4IDF - chain A; structure by X-ray diffraction, 1.55 A resolution.

== Chain A ==
Molecule: Ripening-induced protein
From: Fragaria vesca
UniProtKB: O23939 (O23939_FRAVE); residues 2-321 here correspond to UniProt positions 17-336 (UniProt number = residue number + 15)
Amino-acid sequence (332 residues; numbered -10 to 321; the number before each row is that of its first residue; numbers below 1 keep their minus sign (Met-10 is residue -10)):
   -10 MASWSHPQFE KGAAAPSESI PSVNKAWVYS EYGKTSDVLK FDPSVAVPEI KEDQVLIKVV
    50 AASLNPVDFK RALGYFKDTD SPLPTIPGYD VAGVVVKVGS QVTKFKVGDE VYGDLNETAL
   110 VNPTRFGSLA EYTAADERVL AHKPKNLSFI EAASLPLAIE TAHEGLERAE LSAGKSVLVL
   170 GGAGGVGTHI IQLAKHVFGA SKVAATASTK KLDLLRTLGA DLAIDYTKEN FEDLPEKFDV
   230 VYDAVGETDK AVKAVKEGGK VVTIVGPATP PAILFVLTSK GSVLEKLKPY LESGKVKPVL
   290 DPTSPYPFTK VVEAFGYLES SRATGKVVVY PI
Unresolved in the structure: -10 to 0
Differences from the reference sequence: expression tag (-10 to 1)
Small-molecule neighbours:
  - 4-hydroxy-5-methylfuran-3(2H)-one (4XX): Pro55, Val56, Lys59, Phe65, Ala108, Leu109, Leu146, Ile253, Val265, Leu266
  - NADPH (NDP; NADPH dihydro-nicotinamide-adenine-dinucleotide phosphate): Pro55, Val56, Lys59, Leu146, Thr150, Gly170, Ala172, Gly173, Gly174, Val175, Gly176, Thr195, Ala196, Ser197, Lys200, Tyr215, Ala233, Val234, Glu236, Ile253, Val254, Phe264, Val265, Leu266, Leu307, Ser310, Arg311, Ala312, Thr313, Gly314

== In short ==
Ligands of chain A: NADPH and 4-hydroxy-5-methylfuran-3(2H)-one.
Chain A is Ripening-induced protein (Fragaria vesca); the structure, Structure of the Fragaria x ananassa
enone oxidoreductase in complex with NADPH and HMF, was determined by X-ray diffraction together with 4IDA,
4IDB, 4IDC, 4IDD and 4IDE from the same study.
